4P3H - chain A; structure by X-ray diffraction, 1.45 A resolution.

== Chain A ==
Protein: KSHV protease
Organism: Human herpesvirus 8
UniProtKB: O36607 (O36607_HHV8); residues 4-196 here = UniProt positions 4-196
Chain sequence (193 residues; numbered 4 to 196; the number before each row is that of its first residue):
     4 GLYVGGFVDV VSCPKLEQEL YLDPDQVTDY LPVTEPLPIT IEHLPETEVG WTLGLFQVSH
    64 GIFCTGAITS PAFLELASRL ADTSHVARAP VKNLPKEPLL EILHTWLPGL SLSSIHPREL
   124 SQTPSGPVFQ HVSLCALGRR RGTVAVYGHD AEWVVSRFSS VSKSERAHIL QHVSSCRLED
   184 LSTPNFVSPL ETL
Disordered / not traced: 194-196
Residues lining bound ligands: 25G (N-[2-benzyl-4-(1H-tetrazol-5-yl)phenyl]-6-(cyclohexylmethyl)pyridine-2-carboxamide): Ile-44, Phe-76, Leu-79, Ala-80, Leu-83, Ile-105, Leu-106, Trp-109, Leu-110, Ala-139, Phe-189, Pro-192, Leu-193
From the paper describing this entry:
  - conformationally variable residues (order/disorder transition, side-chain flip): Trp-109, Val-190 to Leu-193, Glu-194, Thr-195, Leu-196
  - binding site for 25G: Ile-44, Ile-105, Trp-109, Leu-140, Ser-191, Pro-192, Leu-193
  - binding site for 25G: Arg-82 (from molecular simulation)
  - mutagenesis - R82Q (3-4-fold): decreased binding to 25G
  - mutagenesis - R82Q (3-4-fold): decreased binding to DD2
  - catalytic residues: Ser-114, Arg-142, Arg-143 (citing earlier work)

== Overview ==
Chain A binds compound 25G. The paper reports catalytic residues Ser-114, Arg-142 and Arg-143; R82Q reduces
binding to 25G.
Chain A is KSHV protease (Human herpesvirus 8); the structure, Crystal structure of Kaposi's
sarcoma-associated herpesvirus (KSHV) protease in complex with dimer disruptor, was determined by X-ray
diffraction (same publication as 4P2T).
